Entry 5DJ6 (X-ray diffraction, 2.00 A resolution); this record covers chains A and C of the 3 polymer chains in the assembly.

[Chain A]
Protein: Ig gamma-1 chain C region
Source organism: Homo sapiens
UniProtKB: P01857 (IGHG1_HUMAN); residues 221-447 here correspond to UniProt positions 104-330 (UniProt number = residue number - 117)
Chain sequence (227 residues; each row starts with the number of its first residue):
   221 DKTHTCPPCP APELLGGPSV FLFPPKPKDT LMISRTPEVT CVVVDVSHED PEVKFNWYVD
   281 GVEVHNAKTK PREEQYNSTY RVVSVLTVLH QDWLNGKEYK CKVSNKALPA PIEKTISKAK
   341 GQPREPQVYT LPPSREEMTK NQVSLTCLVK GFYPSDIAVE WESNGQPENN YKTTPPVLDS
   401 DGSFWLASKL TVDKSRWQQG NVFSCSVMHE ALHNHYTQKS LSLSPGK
Disordered / not traced: 221-236, 445-447
Cystine bridges: Cys261-Cys321, Cys367-Cys425
Covalently attached groups: glycan linked to Asn297
Construct notes: variant Glu356 (Asp239 in P01857), Met358 (Leu241 in P01857); engineered mutation Trp405 (Phe288 in P01857), Ala407 (Tyr290 in P01857)
Swiss-Prot annotation at these positions:
  - glycosylation: Asn297 (N-linked (GlcNAc...) (complex) asparagine)

[Chain C]
Protein: Fc-III peptide
Chain sequence (13 residues; numbered 1 to 13; the number before each row is that of its first residue):
     1 DCAWHLGELV WCT
Cystine bridges: Cys2-Cys12

[Chain A / chain C interface]
Contacting residue pairs (30):
  Leu251(A) - Val10(C)
  Leu251(A) - Trp11(C)
  Met252(A) - Glu8(C)
  Met252(A) - Leu9(C)
  Met252(A) - Val10(C)
  Ile253(A) - Leu9(C)  hydrophobic
  Ile253(A) - Val10(C)  hydrogen bond (backbone-backbone)
  Ile253(A) - Trp11(C)  hydrophobic
  Ser254(A) - Glu8(C)  hydrogen bond
  Ser254(A) - Leu9(C)  hydrogen bond (side chain-backbone)
  Arg255(A) - Glu8(C)  salt bridge
  His310(A) - Trp11(C)
  Gln311(A) - Trp11(C)
  Glu380(A) - His5(C)  salt bridge
  Glu382(A) - Leu6(C)
  Gly385(A) - Leu6(C)
  Met428(A) - His5(C)
  His433(A) - Asp1(C)  salt bridge
  His433(A) - Thr13(C)
  Asn434(A) - Asp1(C)  hydrogen bond (side chain-backbone)
  Asn434(A) - Cys2(C)
  Asn434(A) - Ala3(C)
  Asn434(A) - Val10(C)
  Asn434(A) - Trp11(C)
  Asn434(A) - Cys12(C)
  Asn434(A) - Thr13(C)  hydrogen bond (side chain-backbone)
  His435(A) - Trp11(C)
  Tyr436(A) - Ala3(C)  hydrophobic
  Tyr436(A) - Trp4(C)
  Tyr436(A) - His5(C)  hydrogen bond
Interface residues without a listed pair, chain A (19 interface residues in all): Lys248, Thr250, Pro387, Ser426

[Summary]
19 residues of chain A and 12 residues of chain C are in contact, with 6 hydrogen bonds and 3 salt bridges.
Among the polar pairs are Arg255(A)-Glu8(C), Glu380(A)-His5(C) and His433(A)-Asp1(C).
Chain A is Ig gamma-1 chain C region (Homo sapiens) and chain C is Fc-III peptide; the structure, Fc
Heterodimer Design 6.1 F405W/Y407A + T366M, was determined by X-ray diffraction together with 5DI8, 5DJ0,
5DJ2, 5DJ8, 5DJA, 5DJC and 10 further entries from the same study.
